PDB entry 2QDT | X-ray diffraction, 2.00 A resolution | chain A

== Chain A ==
Molecule: Metallo-beta-lactamase L1
Source organism: Stenotrophomonas maltophilia
Notes: EC 3.5.2.6
Reference sequence: P52700 (BLA1_XANMA); residues 1-269 here correspond to UniProt positions 22-290 (UniProt number = residue number + 21)
Sequence (269 residues; numbered 1 to 269; the number before each row is that of its first residue):
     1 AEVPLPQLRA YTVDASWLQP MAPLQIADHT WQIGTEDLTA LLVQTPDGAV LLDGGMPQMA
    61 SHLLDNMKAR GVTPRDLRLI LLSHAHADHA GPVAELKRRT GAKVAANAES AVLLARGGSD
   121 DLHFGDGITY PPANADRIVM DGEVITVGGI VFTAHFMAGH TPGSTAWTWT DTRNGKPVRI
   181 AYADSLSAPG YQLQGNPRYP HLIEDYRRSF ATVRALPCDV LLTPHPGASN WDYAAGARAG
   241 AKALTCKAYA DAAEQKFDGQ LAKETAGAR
Not modelled in the structure: 1, 268-269
Disulfide bonds: Cys218-Cys246
Bound ions: Zn2+ site 1 near His29 (its only coordinating residue here); Zn2+ site 2: His84, His86, His160 (together with N-(3-mercaptopropanoyl)-D-alanine); Zn2+ site 3: Asp88, His89, His225 (together with N-(3-mercaptopropanoyl)-D-alanine)
Small-molecule neighbours: N-(3-mercaptopropanoyl)-D-alanine (I38): Tyr11, Trp17, His84, His86, Asp88, His89, Phe124, His160, Ser187, Pro189, His225
Swiss-Prot annotation at these positions:
  - binding site (Zn(2+)): His84, His86, Asp88, His89, His160, His225
  - binding site (substrate): Asp184

== Summary ==
Bound to chain A: N-(3-mercaptopropanoyl)-D-alanine. His84, His86 and His160 coordinate Zn2+ site 2. Asp88,
His89 and His225 form the Zn2+ site 3. From UniProt: 6 Zn2+-binding residues and substrate-binding residue
Asp184.
Chain A is Metallo-beta-lactamase L1 (Stenotrophomonas maltophilia); the structure, Structural Basis for the
Broad-Spectrum Inhibition of Metallo-{Beta}-Lactamases: L1- IS38 Complex, was determined by X-ray diffraction
together with 2QDS from the same study.
